PDB entry 6A4D | X-ray diffraction, 2.19 A resolution | chains A and B

[Chain A (and B)]
Name: Oligoribonuclease
Source organism: Colwellia psychrerythraea (strain 34H / ATCC BAA-681)
Notes: EC 3.1.-.-; chain B of this document is another copy of the same molecule, construct and numbering; everything in this record applies to it too
UniProt: Q47VZ4 (ORN_COLP3); numbering as in UniProt (aligned over 1-181)
Chain sequence (184 residues; row label = number of the first residue in the row; numbers below 1 keep their minus sign (Gly-2 is residue -2)):
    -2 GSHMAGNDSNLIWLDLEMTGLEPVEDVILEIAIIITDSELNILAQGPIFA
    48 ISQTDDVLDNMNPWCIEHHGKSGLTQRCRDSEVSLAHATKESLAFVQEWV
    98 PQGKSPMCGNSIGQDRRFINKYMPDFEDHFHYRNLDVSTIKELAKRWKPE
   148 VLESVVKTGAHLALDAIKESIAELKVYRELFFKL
Differences from the reference sequence: expression tag (-2 to 0); engineered mutation Ala163 (Asp in Q47VZ4)
Small-molecule neighbours:
  - pnp-tmp (9RC; 5'-O-[(S)-hydroxy(4-nitrophenoxy)phosphoryl]thymidine), molecule 1: Asp12, Leu13, Glu14, Met15, Gly17, Leu18, Asn59, Trp61, Cys62, His66, Lys154
  - pnp-tmp (9RC), molecule 2: Leu18, Asn107, Ser108, Gln111, Ser135, Lys138, Val152, Val153, Lys154, Glu166, Ser167, Glu170
What the authors report for this chain:
  - conformationally variable residues (side-chain flip): Trp61
  - binding site for pnp-tmp: Glu14, Leu18, Cys62, His66, Ser108, Tyr129, Arg130, Ser135
  - mutagenesis - H66A, H158A: abolished catalytic activity on pnp-tmp
  - mutagenesis - S108A, Y129A, Y129F, S167A: unchanged catalytic activity on pnp-tmp
  - self-association interface (contacts with another copy of this molecule): Leu37, Tyr129, Arg130, Leu132, Thr136, Ile137, Glu139, Leu140, Trp144, Leu171, Phe178, Phe179
  - catalytic residues: His158 (proposed by the authors, not directly observed)
  - catalytic residues: His66

[How chain A and chain B interact]
Residue-residue contacts (66):
  Ser6(A) - Arg143(B)  hydrogen bond (backbone-side chain)
  Leu8(A) - Arg143(B)
  Glu19(A) - Asn117(B)
  Ser35(A) - Arg143(B)
  Ser35(A) - Trp144(B)  hydrogen bond (backbone-side chain)
  Lys101(A) - Arg143(B)
  Pro103(A) - Arg143(B)
  Ser108(A) - Tyr129(B)
  Ser108(A) - Arg130(B)
  Arg114(A) - Asn117(B)
  Asn117(A) - Glu19(B)  hydrogen bond
  Asn117(A) - Arg114(B)
  Tyr129(A) - Ser108(B)
  Arg130(A) - Ser108(B)
  Arg130(A) - Ser135(B)
  Arg130(A) - Lys138(B)
  Arg130(A) - Glu139(B)  salt bridge
  Arg130(A) - Lys142(B)
  Asn131(A) - Asp133(B)
  Asn131(A) - Thr136(B)  hydrogen bond (backbone-side chain)
  Leu132(A) - Thr136(B)
  Leu132(A) - Leu140(B)  hydrophobic
  Asp133(A) - Thr136(B)  hydrogen bond (backbone-side chain)
  Ser135(A) - Arg130(B)
  Thr136(A) - Asn131(B)  hydrogen bond (side chain-backbone)
  Thr136(A) - Leu132(B)
  Thr136(A) - Asp133(B)  hydrogen bond (side chain-backbone)
  Ile137(A) - Leu140(B)  hydrophobic
  Lys138(A) - Arg130(B)
  Glu139(A) - Pro103(B)
  Glu139(A) - Arg130(B)  salt bridge
  Leu140(A) - Leu132(B)  hydrophobic
  Leu140(A) - Ile137(B)  hydrophobic
  Leu140(A) - Phe179(B)  hydrophobic
  Lys142(A) - Arg130(B)
  Arg143(A) - Ser6(B)  hydrogen bond (side chain-backbone)
  Arg143(A) - Leu8(B)
  Arg143(A) - Ser35(B)
  Arg143(A) - Lys101(B)
  Arg143(A) - Pro103(B)
  Trp144(A) - Ser35(B)  hydrogen bond (side chain-backbone)
  Trp144(A) - Glu36(B)
  Trp144(A) - Leu37(B)  hydrophobic
  Trp144(A) - Arg175(B)
  Trp144(A) - Phe179(B)  hydrophobic
  Trp144(A) - Leu181(B)  hydrophobic
  Lys145(A) - Lys180(B)  hydrogen bond (side chain-backbone)
  Lys145(A) - Leu181(B)  hydrogen bond (side chain-backbone)
  Leu171(A) - Trp144(B)  hydrophobic
  Arg175(A) - Trp144(B)
  Glu176(A) - Lys180(B)  hydrogen bond (backbone-side chain)
  Leu177(A) - Lys180(B)
  Phe178(A) - Phe179(B)
  Phe178(A) - Lys180(B)  hydrogen bond (backbone-backbone)
  Phe178(A) - Leu181(B)  hydrophobic
  Phe179(A) - Leu140(B)  hydrophobic
  Phe179(A) - Trp144(B)  hydrophobic
  Phe179(A) - Phe178(B)
  Phe179(A) - Phe179(B)  hydrophobic
  Phe179(A) - Lys180(B)
  Lys180(A) - Glu176(B)
  Lys180(A) - Leu177(B)
  Lys180(A) - Phe178(B)  hydrogen bond (backbone-backbone)
  Lys180(A) - Phe179(B)  hydrogen bond (side chain-backbone)
  Lys180(A) - Lys180(B)
  Leu181(A) - Trp144(B)  hydrophobic
Also at the interface, not in a pair above, chain A (36 interface residues in all): Glu36, Leu37, Ser102, His128
Also at the interface, not in a pair above, chain B (36 interface residues in all): Ser102, His128, Lys145, Leu171

[Summary]
Chain A and chain B each contribute 36 residues to their interface; the contacts include 15 hydrogen bonds and
2 salt bridges. Among the polar pairs are Arg130(A)-Glu139(B), Ser6(A)-Arg143(B) and Ser35(A)-Trp144(B). The
paper reports catalytic residues His158(A) and His66(A); H66A and H158A of chain A abolish catalytic activity
on pnp-tmp; 6 substitutions were tested in all.
Both chains are Oligoribonuclease (Colwellia psychrerythraea (strain 34H / ATCC BAA-681)). Entry 6A4D (pNP-TMP
bound Oligoribonuclease (ORN) from Colwellia psychrerythraea strain 34H) was determined by X-ray diffraction
(same publication as 6A4A, 6A4E and 6A4F).
